Entry 6VF5 (X-ray diffraction, 1.60 A resolution); this record covers chains A and T of the 4 polymer chains in the assembly.

# Chain A
Name: DNA-directed DNA/RNA polymerase mu
From: Homo sapiens
Notes: EC 2.7.7.7
UniProtKB: Q9NP87 (DPOLM_HUMAN); numbering as in UniProt; present here: 132-397, 410-494
Sequence (356 residues; each row starts with the number of its first residue; note: 12 numbers in that range are skipped by the numbering (no residue carries them; nothing is unmodelled there)):
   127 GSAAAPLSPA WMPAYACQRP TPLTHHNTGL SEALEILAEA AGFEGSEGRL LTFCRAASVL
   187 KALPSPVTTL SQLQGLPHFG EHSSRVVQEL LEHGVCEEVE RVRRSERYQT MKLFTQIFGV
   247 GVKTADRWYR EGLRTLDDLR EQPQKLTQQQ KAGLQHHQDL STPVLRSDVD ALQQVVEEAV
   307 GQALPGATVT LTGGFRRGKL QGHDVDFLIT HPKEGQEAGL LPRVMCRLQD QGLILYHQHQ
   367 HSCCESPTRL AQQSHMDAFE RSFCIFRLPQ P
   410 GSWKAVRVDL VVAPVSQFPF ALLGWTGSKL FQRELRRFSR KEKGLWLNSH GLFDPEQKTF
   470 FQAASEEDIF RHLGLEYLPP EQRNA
Disordered / not traced: 127-136, 366-384
Sequence notes: expression tag (127-131); conflict Gly410 (Pro in Q9NP87)
Curated features (UniProtKB/Swiss-Prot):
  - region: Arg323 to Asp332 (Involved in ssDNA binding)
  - binding site (Mg(2+)): Asp330, Asp332, Asp418
  - site: Gly433 (Responsible for the low discrimination between dNTP and rNTP)
Covalent attachments: 2,3-dihydroxy-1,4-dithiobutane (DTT) linked to Cys180
Ion coordination: Mn2+ site 1: His208 (shared with 1 residue of chain D); Mn2+ site 2 near His219 (its only coordinating residue here); Na+: Thr241, Ile243, Val246 (shared with 1 residue of chain P); Mn2+ site 3: Asp330, Asp332 (together with oxalate ion) (shared with 1 residue of chain P); Mn2+ site 4: Asp330, Asp332, Asp418 (shared with 1 residue of chain P); Mn2+ site 5: Glu386, His459
Residues lining bound ligands: oxalate ion (OXL): Gly319, Gly320, Arg323, Asp330, Asp332
Reported in the primary citation:
  - conformationally variable residues (side-chain flip): Asp330

# Chain T
Molecule: 9-nt DNA strand
Sequence (9 nucleotides; each row starts with the number of its first residue):
     1 CGGCATACG
Ion coordination: Mn2+ near DG2 (its only coordinating residue here)

# Interface between chain A and chain T
Residue-residue contacts - 22 pairs, chain A then chain T:
  Gly174(A) - DC4(T)  base contact
  Leu177(A) - DC4(T)  phosphate contact
  Leu177(A) - DA5(T)  phosphate contact
  Gln364(A) - DG9(T)  phosphate contact
  Phe385(A) - DG9(T)  phosphate contact
  Glu386(A) - DC8(T)  phosphate contact
  Glu386(A) - DG9(T)  hydrogen bond to the phosphate
  Arg387(A) - DA7(T)  hydrogen bond to the base
  Arg387(A) - DC8(T)  hydrogen bond to the sugar
  Arg387(A) - DG9(T)  hydrogen bond to the phosphate
  Phe389(A) - DG9(T)  sugar contact
  Lys438(A) - DA5(T)  base contact
  Arg442(A) - DA5(T)  salt bridge to the phosphate
  Arg445(A) - DA5(T)  hydrogen bond to the base
  Arg445(A) - DT6(T)  hydrogen bond to the base
  Arg446(A) - DA5(T)  sugar contact
  Arg449(A) - DT6(T)  salt bridge to the phosphate
  Leu456(A) - DT6(T)  sugar contact
  Asn457(A) - DT6(T)  phosphate contact
  Asn457(A) - DA7(T)  hydrogen bond to the phosphate
  His459(A) - DA7(T)  phosphate contact
  His459(A) - DC8(T)  sugar contact
Other interface residues (no listed pair), chain A (16 interface residues in all): Arg181

# Overview
16 residues of chain A and 6 residues of chain T are in contact; the contacts include 7 hydrogen bonds and 2
salt bridges. Polar pairs include Arg387(A)-DA7(T), Arg445(A)-DA5(T) and Arg445(A)-DT6(T). Chain A binds
oxalate ion. Curated annotation (UniProt) lists 3 Mg2+-binding residues on chain A. The paper reports
conformational variability at Asp330(A).
Chain A is DNA-directed DNA/RNA polymerase mu (Homo sapiens) and chain T is a 9-nt DNA strand; the structure,
DNA Polymerase Mu, 8-oxorGTP:At Product State Ternary Complex, 50 mM Mn2+ (120 min), was determined by X-ray
diffraction, deposited together with 6VEZ, 6VF0, 6VF1, 6VF2, 6VF3, 6VF4 and 7 further entries.
